1B6J - chains B and C of the 3 polymer chains in the assembly; structure by X-ray diffraction, 1.85 A resolution.

[Chain B]
Protein: Retropepsin
Source organism: Human immunodeficiency virus 1
Notes: EC 3.4.23.16; engineered mutation(s): CYS67ABA, CYS95ABA, CYS167ABA, CYS195ABA
UniProt: P03369 (POL_HV1A2); residues 101-199 here correspond to UniProt positions 57-155 (UniProt number = residue number - 44)
Sequence (99 residues; row label = number of the first residue in the row):
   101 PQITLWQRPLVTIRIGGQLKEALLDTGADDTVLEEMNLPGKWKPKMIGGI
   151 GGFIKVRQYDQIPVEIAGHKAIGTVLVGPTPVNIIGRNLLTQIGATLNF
Modified / non-standard residues: Ala167 (alpha-aminobutyric acid; ABA); Ala195 (alpha-aminobutyric acid; ABA)

[Chain C]
Protein: Cyclic peptide inhibitor
Sequence (6 residues; numbered 1 to 6; the number before each row is that of its first residue):
     1 NXPIVX
Modified / non-standard residues: RTY (4-{4-[(2S,3R)-2-amino-4-bromo-3-hydroxybutyl]phenoxy}butanoic acid) at position 2; NH2 (amino group) at position 6

[Interface between chain B and chain C]
Residue-residue contacts - 21 pairs, chain B then chain C:
  Arg108(B) with RTY_2(C)
  Leu123(B) with RTY_2(C)
  Asp125(B) with RTY_2(C)
  Gly127(B) with Pro3(C); Ile4(C), hydrogen bond (backbone-backbone)
  Ala128(B) with Ile4(C), hydrophobic
  Asp129(B) with Ile4(C), hydrogen bond (backbone-backbone); Val5(C); NH2_6(C)
  Asp130(B) with NH2_6(C)
  Val132(B) with Ile4(C), hydrophobic
  Ile147(B) with Val5(C)
  Gly148(B) with Pro3(C); Ile4(C); Val5(C), hydrogen bond (backbone-backbone)
  Gly149(B) with Pro3(C)
  Ile150(B) with Asn1(C); Pro3(C)
  Pro181(B) with RTY_2(C)
  Val182(B) with RTY_2(C)
  Ile184(B) with RTY_2(C)

[Summary]
15 residues of chain B and 6 residues of chain C are in contact; the contacts include 3 hydrogen bonds. The
backbones hydrogen-bond at Gly127(B)-Ile4(C), Asp129(B)-Ile4(C) and Gly148(B)-Val5(C).
Chain B is Retropepsin (Human immunodeficiency virus 1) and chain C is Cyclic peptide inhibitor; the
structure, HIV-1 protease complexed with macrocyclic peptidomimetic inhibitor 1, was determined by X-ray
diffraction.
